Entry 3WQN (X-ray diffraction, 2.70 A resolution); this record covers chain A.

[Chain A]
Molecule: Diterpene synthase
Source organism: Mycobacterium tuberculosis
Notes: EC 3.1.7.9, 3.1.7.8
UniProt: O50407 (TUBOL_MYCTU); residues 1-296 here = UniProt positions 1-296
Chain sequence (297 residues; each row starts with the number of its first residue; numbering starts at 0):
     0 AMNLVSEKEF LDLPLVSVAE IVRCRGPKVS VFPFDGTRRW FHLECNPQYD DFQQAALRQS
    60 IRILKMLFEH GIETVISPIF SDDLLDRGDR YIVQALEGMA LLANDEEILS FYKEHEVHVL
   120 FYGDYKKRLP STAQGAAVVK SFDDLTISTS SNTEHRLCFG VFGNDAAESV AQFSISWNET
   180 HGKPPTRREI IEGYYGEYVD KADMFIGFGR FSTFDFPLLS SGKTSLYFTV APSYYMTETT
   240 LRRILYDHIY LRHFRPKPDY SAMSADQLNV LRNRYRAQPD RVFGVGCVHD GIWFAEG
Disordered / not traced: 45-49
Differences from the reference sequence: expression tag (0); engineered mutation Phe51 (Tyr in O50407)
Small-molecule neighbours: 9AX ((2E)-3-methyl-5-[(1R,2S,8aS)-1,2,5,5-tetramethyl-1,2,3,5,6,7,8,8a-octahydronaphthalen-1-yl]pent-2-en-1-yl trihydrogen diphosphate): Phe33, Gly35, Thr36, Arg37, Arg38, Gln52, Ala55, Leu56, Ser59, Ile78, Phe79, Tyr90, Gly97, Leu101, Tyr233, Tyr259
From the paper describing this entry:
  - mutagenesis - Y51F, Y51F/Y90F: decreased catalytic activity
  - catalytic residues: Asp34, Arg38, Tyr90
  - mutagenesis - D34A, R38A, Y90F: decreased catalytic activity on iso-TOH
  - mutagenesis - D34A, R38A, Y90F: unchanged catalytic activity on TOH

[Overview]
Ligands of chain A: compound 9AX. From the paper: catalytic residues Asp34, Arg38 and Tyr90; D34A, R38A and
Y90F reduce catalytic activity on iso-TOH; 5 substitutions were tested in all.
Chain A is Diterpene synthase (Mycobacterium tuberculosis); the structure, Crystal structure of Rv3378c_Y51F
with TPP, was determined by X-ray diffraction together with 4ONC, 3WQM, 4KT8, 3WQK and 3WQL from the same
study.
